Entry 4ZTF (X-ray diffraction, 2.70 A resolution); this record covers chains A and D of the 4 polymer chains in the assembly.

# Chain A
Protein: Integrase
Source organism: Human spumaretrovirus
UniProtKB: P14350 (POL_FOAMV); residues 1-392 here correspond to UniProt positions 752-1143 (UniProt number = residue number + 751)
Amino-acid sequence (395 residues; each row starts with the number of its first residue; numbers below 1 keep their minus sign (Gly-2 is residue -2)):
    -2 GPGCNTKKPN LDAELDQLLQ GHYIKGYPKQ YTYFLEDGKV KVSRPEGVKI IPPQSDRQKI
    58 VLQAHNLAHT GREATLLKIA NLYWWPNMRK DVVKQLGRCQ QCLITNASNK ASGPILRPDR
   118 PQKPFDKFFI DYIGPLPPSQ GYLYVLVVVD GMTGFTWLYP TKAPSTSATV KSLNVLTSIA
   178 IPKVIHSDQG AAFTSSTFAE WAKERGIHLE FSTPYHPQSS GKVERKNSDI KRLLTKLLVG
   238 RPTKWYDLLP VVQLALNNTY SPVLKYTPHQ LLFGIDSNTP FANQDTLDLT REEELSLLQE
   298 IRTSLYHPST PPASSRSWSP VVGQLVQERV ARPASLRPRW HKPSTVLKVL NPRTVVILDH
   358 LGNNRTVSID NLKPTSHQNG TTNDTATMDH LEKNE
Unresolved in the structure: -2 to 7, 376-392
Differences from the reference sequence: expression tag (-2 to 0); engineered mutation Ser217 (Gly968 in P14350), Gly218 (Ser969 in P14350)
Ion coordination: Zn2+: His62, His66, Cys96, Cys99; Mg2+ site 1: Asp128, Asp185 (together with X2P); Mg2+ site 2: Asp128, Glu221 (together with X2P)
Small-molecule neighbours: X2P ((1R,2R,5S)-8'-(3-chloro-4-fluorobenzyl)-6'-hydroxy-2'-[(2S)-2-hydroxypropyl]-9',10'-dihydro-2'H-spiro[bicyclo[3.1.0]hexane-2,3'-imidazo[5,1-a][2,6]naphthyridine]-1',5',7'(8'H)-trione): Asp128, Asp185, Gln186, Gly187, Tyr212, Pro214, Gln215, Glu221
Swiss-Prot annotation at these positions:
  - binding site (Mg(2+)): Asp123, Asp185

# Chain D
Molecule: 17 nucleotide preprocessed pfv donor DNA (transferred strand)
Sequence (17 nucleotides; row label = number of the first residue in the row):
     1 TGCGAAATTC CATGACA

# Interface between chain A and chain D
Residue-residue contacts (9; chain A residue first):
  Ile130(A) - DA17(D)  phosphate contact
  Glu221(A) - DC16(D)  sugar contact
  Arg222(A) - DG14(D)  base contact
  Arg222(A) - DA15(D)  base contact
  Arg222(A) - DC16(D)  base contact
  Asn224(A) - DC16(D)  phosphate contact
  Ser225(A) - DC16(D)  sugar contact
  Lys228(A) - DA17(D)  salt bridge to the phosphate
  Lys262(A) - DT9(D)  salt bridge to the phosphate
Also at the interface, not in a pair above, chain A (8 interface residues in all): Tyr129

# Summary
8 residues of chain A and 5 residues of chain D are in contact, with 2 salt bridges. Polar contacts include
Lys228(A)-DA17(D) and Lys262(A)-DT9(D). Compound X2P is bound between chain A and chain D. UniProt lists
Mg2+-binding residues Asp123(A) and Asp185(A) on chain A.
Here chain A is Integrase (Human spumaretrovirus) and chain D is 17 nucleotide preprocessed pfv donor DNA
(transferred strand). Entry 4ZTF (Crystal Structure of the Prototype Foamy Virus Intasome with a 2-Pyridinone
Aminal Inhibitor) was determined by X-ray diffraction together with 4ZTJ from the same study.
